3JB2 - chains C and E of the 5 polymer chains in the assembly; structure by electron microscopy, 3.10 A resolution.

# Chain C
Molecule: Capsid protein VP1
Organism: Bombyx mori cypovirus 1
UniProt: Q6TS43 (CAPSD_CPVBM); numbering as in UniProt (aligned over 1-1333)
Amino-acid sequence (1333 residues; numbered 1 to 1333; the number before each row is that of its first residue):
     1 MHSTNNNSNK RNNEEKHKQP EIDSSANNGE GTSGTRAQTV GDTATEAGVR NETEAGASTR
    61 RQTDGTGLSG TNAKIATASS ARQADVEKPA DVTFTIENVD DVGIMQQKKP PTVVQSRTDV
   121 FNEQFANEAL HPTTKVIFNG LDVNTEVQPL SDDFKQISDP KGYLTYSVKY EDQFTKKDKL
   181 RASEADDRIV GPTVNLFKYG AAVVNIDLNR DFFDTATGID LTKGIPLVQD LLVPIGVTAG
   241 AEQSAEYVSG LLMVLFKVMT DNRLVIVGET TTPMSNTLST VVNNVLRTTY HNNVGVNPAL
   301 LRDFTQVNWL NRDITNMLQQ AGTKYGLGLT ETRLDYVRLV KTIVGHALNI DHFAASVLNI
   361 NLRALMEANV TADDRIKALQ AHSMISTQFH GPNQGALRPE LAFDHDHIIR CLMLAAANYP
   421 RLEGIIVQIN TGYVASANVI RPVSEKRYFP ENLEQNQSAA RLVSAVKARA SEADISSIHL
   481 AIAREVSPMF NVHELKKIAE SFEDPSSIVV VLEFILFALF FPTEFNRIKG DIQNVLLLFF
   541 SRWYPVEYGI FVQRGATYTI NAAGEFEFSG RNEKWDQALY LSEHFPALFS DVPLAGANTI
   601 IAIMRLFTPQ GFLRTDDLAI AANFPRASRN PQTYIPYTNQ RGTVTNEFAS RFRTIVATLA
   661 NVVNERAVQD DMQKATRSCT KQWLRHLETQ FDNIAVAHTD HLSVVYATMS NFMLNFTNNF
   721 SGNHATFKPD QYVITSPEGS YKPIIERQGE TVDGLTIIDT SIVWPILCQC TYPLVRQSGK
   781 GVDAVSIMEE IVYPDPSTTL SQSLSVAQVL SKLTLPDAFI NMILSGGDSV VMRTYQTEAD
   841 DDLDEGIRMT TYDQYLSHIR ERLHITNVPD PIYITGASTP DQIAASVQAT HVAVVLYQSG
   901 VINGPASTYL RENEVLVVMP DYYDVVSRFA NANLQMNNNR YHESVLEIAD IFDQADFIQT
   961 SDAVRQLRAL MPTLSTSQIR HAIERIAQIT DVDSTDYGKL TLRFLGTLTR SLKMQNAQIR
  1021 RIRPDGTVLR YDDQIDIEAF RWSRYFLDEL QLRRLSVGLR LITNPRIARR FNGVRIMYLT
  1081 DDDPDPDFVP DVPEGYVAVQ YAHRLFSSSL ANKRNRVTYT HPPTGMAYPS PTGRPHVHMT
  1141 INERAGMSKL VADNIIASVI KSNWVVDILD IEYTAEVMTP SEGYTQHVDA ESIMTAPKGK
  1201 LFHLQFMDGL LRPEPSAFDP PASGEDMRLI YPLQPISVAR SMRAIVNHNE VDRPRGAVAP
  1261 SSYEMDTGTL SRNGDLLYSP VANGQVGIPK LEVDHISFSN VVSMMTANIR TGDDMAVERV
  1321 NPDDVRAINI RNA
Not modelled in the structure: 1-73, 777-785

# Chain E
Molecule: Viral structural protein 5
Organism: Bombyx mori cypovirus 1
UniProt: C6K2M8 (C6K2M8_CPVBM); residues 1-448 here = UniProt positions 1-448
Amino-acid sequence (448 residues; each row starts with the number of its first residue):
     1 MLQQPTGGYT TLEQFAFTIR NDGTNATPTQ FLQLLSYEAT ENELVKKTIP TPETHLPSAR
    61 NVPGNVYIED AITQALFGIS AQNVNAHGYF SRLSALALPN TSARLGLDGV IYNSETINIP
   121 FYDPAAVANF AATYAKLGNA STPRYRADMI DIYAHVGLEL AGTDAERAAG VMPVKRAKFD
   181 SWEGSLISLS RDVVNWKILA FLIDLCSLEG EALRAFKTRN RDVFRMMLFI MSTAVAANVV
   241 NRKVTKRVDR VLEYIGVNSM RTAGRTATIT YDLSRHEFAA KFLQLTFTRW NAASAMIRSM
   301 PDMHTPRTSI TPAGENALVR HNRYMTENFK GLSPIALAQK KHEMMLHTHE IHSMDIDGSI
   361 KNMVERETVN KMNEIDAMNT APWTEEFAEV EPTTVYERHQ IGTDPEQTQL ISQDAAVIVH
   421 QASSDVDENE YGNSVSELTI DTQSDSVL
Not modelled in the structure: 293-448

# Chain C / chain E interface
Residue-residue contacts (32; chain C residue first):
  Val-99(C) / Gln-82(E)  hydrogen bond (backbone-side chain)
  Asp-100(C) / Ser-80(E)
  Asp-100(C) / Gln-82(E)
  Arg-333(C) / Asp-22(E)  salt bridge
  Arg-333(C) / Glu-183(E)  salt bridge
  Arg-333(C) / Gly-184(E)
  Asp-335(C) / Ile-187(E)
  Tyr-336(C) / Ile-187(E)  hydrophobic
  Tyr-336(C) / Arg-191(E)
  Val-337(C) / Ile-187(E)  hydrophobic
  Val-337(C) / Thr-266(E)
  Arg-338(C) / Ser-80(E)
  Arg-338(C) / Thr-266(E)  hydrogen bond (backbone-side chain)
  Leu-339(C) / Thr-266(E)
  Arg-363(C) / Glu-183(E)  salt bridge
  Met-366(C) / Thr-266(E)  hydrogen bond (backbone-side chain)
  Glu-367(C) / Asn-241(E)
  Asn-393(C) / Thr-262(E)  hydrogen bond
  Asn-393(C) / Ala-263(E)
  Gly-395(C) / Ala-263(E)
  Gly-395(C) / Gly-264(E)
  Ala-396(C) / Ala-263(E)
  Leu-397(C) / Gly-264(E)
  Ser-1271(C) / Glu-183(E)
  Arg-1272(C) / Asp-22(E)  salt bridge
  Arg-1272(C) / Asp-180(E)  salt bridge
  Arg-1272(C) / Ser-181(E)
  Arg-1272(C) / Trp-182(E)
  Arg-1272(C) / Glu-183(E)  hydrogen bond (backbone-backbone)
  Arg-1272(C) / Arg-247(E)
  Asn-1273(C) / Glu-183(E)  hydrogen bond (backbone-side chain)
  Gly-1274(C) / Glu-183(E)  hydrogen bond (backbone-side chain)
Other interface residues (no listed pair), chain C (22 interface residues in all): Leu-334, Asn-369, Leu-1270
Other interface residues (no listed pair), chain E (22 interface residues in all): Ile-79, Asn-238, Lys-243, Lys-246, Val-248, Arg-265

# Overview
The chain C/chain E interface involves 22 residues from each chain, with 7 hydrogen bonds and 5 salt bridges.
Polar pairs include Arg-333(C)/Asp-22(E), Arg-333(C)/Glu-183(E) and Arg-363(C)/Glu-183(E).
Chain C is Capsid protein VP1 and chain E is Viral structural protein 5, both from Bombyx mori cypovirus 1;
the structure, Atomic model of cytoplasmic polyhedrosis virus with SAM and GTP, was determined by electron
microscopy, deposited together with 3JAY, 3JAZ, 3JB0, 3JB1 and 3JB3.
